Entry 1Y5L (X-ray diffraction, 2.50 A resolution); this record covers chains B and C of the 3 polymer chains in the assembly.

[Chain B]
Name: Respiratory nitrate reductase 1 beta chain
Organism: Escherichia coli
Notes: EC 1.7.99.4
UniProt: P11349 (NARH_ECOLI); residues 1-512 here = UniProt positions 1-512
Amino-acid sequence (512 residues; each row starts with the number of its first residue):
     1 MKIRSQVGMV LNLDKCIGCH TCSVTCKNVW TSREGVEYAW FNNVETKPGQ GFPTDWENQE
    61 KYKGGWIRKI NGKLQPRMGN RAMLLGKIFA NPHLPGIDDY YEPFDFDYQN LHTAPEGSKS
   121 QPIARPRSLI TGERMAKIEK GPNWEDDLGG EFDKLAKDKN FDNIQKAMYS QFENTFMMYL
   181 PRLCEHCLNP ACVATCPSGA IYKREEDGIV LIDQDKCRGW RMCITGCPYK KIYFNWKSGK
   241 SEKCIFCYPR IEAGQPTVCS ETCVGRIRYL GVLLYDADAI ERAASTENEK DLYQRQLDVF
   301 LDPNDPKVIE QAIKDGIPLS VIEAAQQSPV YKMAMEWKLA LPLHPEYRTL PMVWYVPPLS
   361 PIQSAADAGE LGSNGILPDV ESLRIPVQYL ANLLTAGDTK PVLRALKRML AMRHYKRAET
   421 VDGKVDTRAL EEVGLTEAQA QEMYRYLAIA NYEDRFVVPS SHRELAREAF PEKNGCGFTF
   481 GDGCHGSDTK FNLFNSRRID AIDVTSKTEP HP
Not modelled in the structure: 510-512
Ion coordination: 4Fe-4S cluster Fe site 1: Cys16, Cys19, Cys22, Cys263; 4Fe-4S cluster Fe site 2: Cys26, Cys244, Cys247, Cys259; 4Fe-4S cluster Fe site 3: Cys184, Cys187, Cys192, Cys227; 3Fe-4S cluster Fe: Cys196, Cys217, Cys223
Residues lining bound ligands:
  - 3Fe-4S cluster (F3S): Thr195, Cys196, Pro197, Ser198, Ala200, Ile201, Ile212, Cys217, Arg218, Gly219, Trp220, Arg221, Met222, Cys223, Ser241
  - heme (HEM): Ile88, Phe89, Trp220, Arg221
  - 4Fe-4S cluster (SF4), molecule 1: Cys16, Ile17, Gly18, Cys19, His20, Thr21, Cys22, Val44, Pro181, Thr262, Cys263, Val264, Gly265, Ile267, Arg268
  - 4Fe-4S cluster (SF4), molecule 2: Cys26, Trp30, Phe41, Asn42, Leu183, Cys244, Ile245, Phe246, Cys247, Thr257, Val258, Cys259
  - 4Fe-4S cluster (SF4), molecule 3: Cys184, Glu185, His186, Cys187, Pro190, Ala191, Cys192, Val210, Cys227, Pro228, Tyr229, Lys231, Ile232, Lys243
Swiss-Prot annotation at these positions:
  - binding site ([4Fe-4S] cluster): Cys16, Cys19, Cys22, Cys26, Cys184, Cys187, Cys192, Cys227, Cys244, Cys247, Cys259, Cys263
  - binding site ([3Fe-4S] cluster): Cys196, Cys217, Cys223

[Chain C]
Name: Respiratory nitrate reductase 1 gamma chain
Organism: Escherichia coli
Notes: EC 1.7.99.4
UniProt: P11350 (NARI_ECOLI); residue numbers follow UniProt; this construct covers 1-225
Amino-acid sequence (225 residues; row label = number of the first residue in the row):
     1 MQFLNMFFFD IYPYIAGAVF LIGSWLRYDY GQYTWRAASS QMLDRKGMNL ASNLFHIGIL
    61 GIFVGYFFGM LTPHWMYEAW LPIEVKQKMA MFAGGASGVL CLIGGVLLLK RRLFSPRVRA
   121 TTTGADILIL SLLVIQCALG LLTIPFSAQH MDGSEMMKLV GWAQSVVTFH GGASQHLDGV
   181 AFIFRLHLVL GMTLFLLFPF SRLIHIWSVP VEYLTRKYQL VRARH
Not modelled in the structure: 67-80
Differences from the reference sequence: modified residue (1); engineered mutation Tyr66 (His in P11350)
Modified / non-standard residues: Met1 (n-formylmethionine; FME)
Ion coordination: heme Fe: His56, His205
Residues lining bound ligands:
  - 1,2-diacyl-glycerol-3-sn-phosphate (3PH): Leu21, Ser24, Trp25, Tyr28, Trp35, Trp207, Ser208
  - heme (HEM): Ala37, Ser39, Ser40, Gln41, Met48, Phe55, His56, Ile59, Leu60, Leu108, Arg111, Arg112, Leu130, Leu133, Arg202, Leu203, His205, Ile206, Val209
Swiss-Prot annotation at these positions:
  - binding site (heme b): His56, His187, His205
  - modified residue: Met1 (N-formylmethionine)

[Chain B / chain C interface]
Pairs across the interface (109):
  Arg4(B) - Val221(C)
  Tyr38(B) - Met42(C)  hydrogen bond
  Trp66(B) - Gln219(C)
  Pro76(B) - Tyr218(C)
  Asn80(B) - Tyr218(C)
  Arg81(B) - Tyr213(C)
  Arg81(B) - Leu214(C)
  Arg81(B) - Arg216(C)  hydrogen bond (side chain-backbone)
  Arg81(B) - Tyr218(C)  hydrogen bond
  Ala82(B) - Leu214(C)
  Leu84(B) - Tyr213(C)
  Leu85(B) - Tyr213(C)  hydrophobic
  Leu85(B) - Leu214(C)  hydrophobic
  Phe89(B) - Ser52(C)  hydrogen bond (backbone-side chain)
  Phe89(B) - Asn53(C)
  Phe89(B) - His56(C)
  Phe89(B) - Leu60(C)  hydrophobic
  Ala90(B) - Gln41(C)
  Ala90(B) - Met48(C)
  Ala90(B) - Asn49(C)
  Ala90(B) - Asn53(C)
  Asn91(B) - Gln41(C)  hydrogen bond (backbone-side chain)
  Leu94(B) - Gln41(C)
  Leu94(B) - Met42(C)
  Leu94(B) - Arg45(C)  hydrogen bond (backbone-side chain)
  Pro95(B) - Met42(C)
  Pro95(B) - Arg45(C)
  Gly96(B) - Met42(C)
  Gly96(B) - Arg45(C)
  Ile97(B) - Met42(C)  hydrogen bond (backbone-backbone)
  Ile97(B) - Arg117(C)
  Asp98(B) - Arg117(C)  salt bridge
  Asp99(B) - Arg45(C)  salt bridge
  Glu102(B) - Arg117(C)  salt bridge
  Ile130(B) - Arg117(C)
  Ile130(B) - Ala120(C)
  Ile130(B) - Thr121(C)
  Thr131(B) - Arg117(C)
  Thr131(B) - Ala120(C)
  Asn189(B) - Gln219(C)  hydrogen bond
  Pro190(B) - Gln219(C)  hydrogen bond (backbone-side chain)
  Val193(B) - Arg216(C)  hydrogen bond (backbone-side chain)
  Val193(B) - Tyr218(C)
  Val193(B) - Gln219(C)
  Val193(B) - Leu220(C)
  Ala194(B) - Tyr213(C)  hydrogen bond (backbone-side chain)
  Ala194(B) - Arg216(C)
  Ala194(B) - Tyr218(C)  hydrophobic
  Thr195(B) - Tyr213(C)
  Cys196(B) - Tyr213(C)
  Cys196(B) - Arg216(C)  hydrogen bond (backbone-side chain)
  Pro197(B) - Pro210(C)  hydrophobic
  Pro197(B) - Tyr213(C)
  Ser198(B) - Glu212(C)
  Gly199(B) - Arg216(C)
  Gly199(B) - Leu220(C)
  Ile201(B) - Leu220(C)
  Tyr202(B) - Leu220(C)
  Tyr202(B) - Arg222(C)
  Lys203(B) - Leu220(C)  hydrogen bond (backbone-backbone)
  Lys203(B) - Val221(C)
  Lys203(B) - Arg222(C)  hydrogen bond (backbone-backbone)
  Arg204(B) - Arg222(C)
  Glu205(B) - Val221(C)
  Glu205(B) - Arg222(C)  hydrogen bond (backbone-backbone)
  Glu205(B) - Ala223(C)
  Glu205(B) - Arg224(C)
  Glu206(B) - Arg224(C)
  Asp213(B) - Arg222(C)  salt bridge
  Gln214(B) - Tyr33(C)
  Asp215(B) - Gln32(C)
  Lys216(B) - Tyr28(C)  hydrogen bond
  Lys216(B) - Gln32(C)
  Cys217(B) - Trp35(C)
  Arg218(B) - Tyr28(C)
  Arg218(B) - Gln32(C)  hydrogen bond
  Arg218(B) - Trp35(C)  hydrogen bond (side chain-backbone)
  Arg218(B) - Arg36(C)
  Arg218(B) - Ala37(C)  hydrogen bond (backbone-backbone)
  Arg218(B) - Ser208(C)  hydrogen bond
  Gly219(B) - Ala37(C)
  Trp220(B) - His205(C)
  Trp220(B) - Ser208(C)
  Trp220(B) - Pro210(C)
  Arg221(B) - Ser39(C)
  Arg221(B) - Gln41(C)  hydrogen bond
  Phe234(B) - Ser39(C)
  Trp236(B) - Met42(C)  hydrophobic
  Trp236(B) - Thr121(C)
  Ser238(B) - Tyr33(C)
  Ser238(B) - Arg36(C)  hydrogen bond (backbone-side chain)
  Gly239(B) - Arg36(C)
  Lys240(B) - Gln32(C)  hydrogen bond (side chain-backbone)
  Lys240(B) - Tyr33(C)
  Lys240(B) - Trp35(C)
  Lys240(B) - Arg36(C)
  Pro318(B) - Arg224(C)
  Ser461(B) - Arg224(C)  hydrogen bond (backbone-side chain)
  His462(B) - Arg224(C)  hydrogen bond (backbone-side chain)
  Leu465(B) - Arg224(C)
  Arg467(B) - His225(C)  hydrogen bond (side chain-backbone)
  Gly483(B) - Tyr30(C)
  Asp488(B) - His225(C)  salt bridge
  Asn492(B) - Tyr30(C)
  Leu493(B) - Trp25(C)
  Leu493(B) - Leu26(C)  hydrophobic
  Leu493(B) - Tyr30(C)
  Phe494(B) - Leu26(C)  hydrophobic
  Phe494(B) - Tyr30(C)  hydrogen bond (backbone-side chain)
Interface residues without a listed pair, chain B (66 interface residues in all): Leu74, Tyr100, Ala200, Asn235, Ala466, Phe491
Interface residues without a listed pair, chain C (44 interface residues in all): Ala38, Leu43, Ile57, Pro116, Val209, Thr215, Lys217

[Summary]
The interface between chain B and chain C involves 66 residues on one side and 44 on the other; the contacts
include 27 hydrogen bonds and 5 salt bridges. Among the polar pairs are Asp98(B)-Arg117(C), Asp99(B)-Arg45(C)
and Glu102(B)-Arg117(C).
Chain B is Respiratory nitrate reductase 1 beta chain and chain C is Respiratory nitrate reductase 1 gamma
chain, both from Escherichia coli; the structure, The crystal structure of the NarGHI mutant NarI-H66Y, was
determined by X-ray diffraction (same publication as 1Y4Z, 1Y5I and 1Y5N).
